PDB entry 7VLZ | X-ray diffraction, 1.60 A resolution | chains A and B of the 3 polymer chains in the assembly

[Chain A]
Name: collagenase
From: Vibrio harveyi VHJR7
Chain sequence (613 residues; each row starts with the number of its first residue):
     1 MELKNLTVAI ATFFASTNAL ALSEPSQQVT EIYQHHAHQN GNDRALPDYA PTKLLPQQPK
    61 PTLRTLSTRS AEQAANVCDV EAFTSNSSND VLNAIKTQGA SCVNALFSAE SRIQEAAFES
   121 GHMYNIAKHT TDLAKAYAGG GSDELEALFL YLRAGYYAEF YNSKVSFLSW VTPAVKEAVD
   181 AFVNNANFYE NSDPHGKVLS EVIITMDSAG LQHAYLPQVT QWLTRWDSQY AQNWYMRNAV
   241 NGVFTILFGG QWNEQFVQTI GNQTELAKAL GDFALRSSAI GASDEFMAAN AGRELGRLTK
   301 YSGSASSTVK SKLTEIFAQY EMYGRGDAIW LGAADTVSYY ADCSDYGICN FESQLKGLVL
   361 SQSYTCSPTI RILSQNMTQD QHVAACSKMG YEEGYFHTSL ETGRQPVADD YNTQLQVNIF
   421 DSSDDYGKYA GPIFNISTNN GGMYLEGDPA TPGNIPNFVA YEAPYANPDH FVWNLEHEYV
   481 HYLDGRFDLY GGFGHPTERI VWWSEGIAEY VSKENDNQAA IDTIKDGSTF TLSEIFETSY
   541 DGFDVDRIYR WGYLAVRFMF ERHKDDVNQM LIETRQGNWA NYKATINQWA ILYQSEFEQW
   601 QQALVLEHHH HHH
Not modelled in the structure: 1-77, 610-613
Disulfide bonds: C78-C102, C343-C349, C366-C386
Bound ions: Ca2+ site 1: N376, D421, E462; Ca2+ site 2: E446, G485, L489, G491; Zn2+: H477, H481, E505 (shared with H13(B) of chain B); Ca2+ site 3: T523, D526, S528; Ca2+ site 4 near T529 (its only coordinating residue here)

[Chain B]
Name: Peptide P1
From: Vibrio harveyi VHJR7
Chain sequence (14 residues; each row starts with the number of its first residue):
     1 EPSQQVTEIY QHHA
Bound ions: Zn2+: H13 (shared with H477(A), H481(A), E505(A) of chain A)

[Interface between chain A and chain B]
Pairs across the interface (45; chain A residue first):
  W234(A) - Q5(B)  hydrogen bond (backbone-side chain)
  W234(A) - V6(B)  hydrophobic
  R237(A) - Q5(B)  hydrogen bond
  N238(A) - Q5(B)  hydrogen bond
  N241(A) - S3(B)  hydrogen bond (side chain-backbone)
  F244(A) - P2(B)
  F248(A) - E1(B)
  F248(A) - P2(B)
  F286(A) - S3(B)
  F286(A) - Q4(B)
  F286(A) - Q5(B)
  N290(A) - P2(B)
  N290(A) - S3(B)  hydrogen bond (side chain-backbone)
  R293(A) - E1(B)  hydrogen bond (side chain-backbone)
  R293(A) - P2(B)
  E294(A) - P2(B)
  D335(A) - E1(B)
  S423(A) - E8(B)
  S423(A) - I9(B)
  N439(A) - Q11(B)
  N440(A) - Q11(B)  hydrogen bond (backbone-side chain)
  N440(A) - H12(B)
  N440(A) - A14(B)
  G441(A) - Q11(B)
  G441(A) - H12(B)  hydrogen bond (backbone-backbone)
  G442(A) - H13(B)
  G442(A) - A14(B)  hydrogen bond (backbone-backbone)
  M443(A) - A14(B)  hydrophobic
  Y461(A) - I9(B)  hydrogen bond (side chain-backbone)
  A463(A) - Y10(B)  hydrophobic
  P464(A) - Y10(B)
  Y465(A) - Y10(B)  hydrogen bond (backbone-side chain)
  W473(A) - I9(B)
  W473(A) - Y10(B)  hydrophobic
  W473(A) - Q11(B)  hydrogen bond (side chain-backbone)
  N474(A) - Q11(B)  hydrogen bond (side chain-backbone)
  N474(A) - H12(B)
  N474(A) - H13(B)
  H477(A) - H13(B)  hydrogen bond
  E478(A) - H13(B)  salt bridge
  H481(A) - H13(B)  hydrogen bond
  E505(A) - H13(B)  salt bridge
  F543(A) - H12(B)
  V545(A) - H12(B)
  Y549(A) - H13(B)  hydrogen bond
Other interface residues (no listed pair), chain A (33 interface residues in all): T245, R297, A466

[In short]
33 residues of chain A and 13 residues of chain B are in contact, with 16 hydrogen bonds and 2 salt bridges.
Polar contacts include E478(A)-H13(B), E505(A)-H13(B) and W234(A)-Q5(B). N376(A), D421(A) and E462(A) form the
Ca2+ site 1.
Here chain A is collagenase and chain B is Peptide P1, both from Vibrio harveyi VHJR7. Entry 7VLZ (Crystal
structure of the collagenase unit of a Vibrio collagenase from Vibrio harveyi VHJR7) was determined by X-ray
diffraction.
